PDB entry 6ITC | electron microscopy, 3.45 A resolution | chains G and C of the 7 polymer chains in the assembly

== Chain G ==
Molecule: Green fluorescent protein
From: Aequorea victoria
Reference sequence: P42212 (GFP_AEQVI); aligned to UniProt positions 1-238 over residues 1-238
Sequence (236 residues; numbered 1 to 238; 2 numbers in that range are skipped by the numbering (no residue carries them; nothing is unmodelled there); the number before each row is that of its first residue):
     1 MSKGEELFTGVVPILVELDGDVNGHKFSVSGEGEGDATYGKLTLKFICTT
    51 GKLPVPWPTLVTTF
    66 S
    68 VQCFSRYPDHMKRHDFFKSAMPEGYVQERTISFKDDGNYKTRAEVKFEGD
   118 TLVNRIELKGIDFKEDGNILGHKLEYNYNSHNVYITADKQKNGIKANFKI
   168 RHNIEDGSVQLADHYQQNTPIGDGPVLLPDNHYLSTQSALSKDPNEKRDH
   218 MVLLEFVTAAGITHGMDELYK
Disordered / not traced: 1-2, 230-238
Glycans and other covalent adducts: covalent link Phe-64/Ser-66; covalent link Ser-66/Val-68
Modified positions: Ser-66 (chromophore; GYS)
Sequence notes: chromophore (66, 66, 66); engineered mutation Arg-80 (Gln in P42212), Ser-99 (Phe in P42212), Thr-153 (Met in P42212), Ala-163 (Val in P42212)

== Chain C ==
Molecule: Nanobody
From: Lama glama
Notes: antibody fragment or engineered binder
Sequence (112 residues; numbered 2 to 112 plus 3 insertion-coded residues; 2 numbers in that range are skipped by the numbering (no residue carries them; nothing is unmodelled there); the number before each row is that of its first residue; a row labelled like 82A-82C holds insertion residues (82A, then the next letters in order)):
     2 VALVESGGALVQPGGSLRLSCAASGFPVNRYSMRWYRQAPGKEREWVAGM
    52 SAGDRSSYEDSVKGRFTISRDDARNTVYLQM
82A-82C NSL
    83 KPEDTAVYYCNVNVGF
   101 EYWGQGTQVTVS
Disulfide bonds: Cys-22/Cys-92

== Chain G / chain C interface ==
Residue-residue contacts - 28 pairs, chain G then chain C:
  Asn-144(G) with Asn-95(C)
  Tyr-145(G) with Asn-95(C), hydrogen bond (backbone-side chain)
  Asn-146(G) with Asn-95(C), hydrogen bond; Glu-101(C)
  Ser-147(G) with Glu-101(C)
  Arg-168(G) with Tyr-37(C)
  Asn-170(G) with Arg-35(C), hydrogen bond; Asn-95(C)
  Ile-171(G) with Arg-35(C), hydrogen bond (backbone-side chain)
  Glu-172(G) with Ser-52(C), hydrogen bond (backbone-side chain); Arg-56(C), salt bridge
  Asp-173(G) with Ser-52(C); Arg-56(C), hydrogen bond (backbone-side chain); Ser-58(C), hydrogen bond (backbone-side chain)
  Gly-174(G) with Arg-35(C); Trp-47(C); Gly-50(C); Met-51(C); Ser-52(C); Arg-56(C); Ser-58(C)
  Ser-175(G) with Arg-35(C), hydrogen bond (backbone-side chain); Trp-47(C); Ser-58(C), hydrogen bond (backbone-side chain)
  Val-176(G) with Tyr-37(C); Trp-47(C), hydrophobic
  Ser-205(G) with Gly-97(C); Phe-98(C)
Also at the interface, not in a pair above, chain G (17 interface residues in all): Lys-166, Gln-204, Ala-206, Phe-223
Also at the interface, not in a pair above, chain C (17 interface residues in all): Glu-44, Ala-49, Ser-57, Asn-93, Trp-103

== In short ==
The chain G/chain C interface involves 17 residues from each chain, with 9 hydrogen bonds and 1 salt bridge.
Polar contacts include Glu-172(G)/Arg-56(C), Tyr-145(G)/Asn-95(C) and Asn-146(G)/Asn-95(C).
Here chain G is Green fluorescent protein (Aequorea victoria) and chain C is Nanobody (Lama glama). Entry 6ITC
(Structure of a substrate engaged SecA-SecY protein translocation machine) was determined by electron
microscopy.
